3DTS - chains M and H of the 3 polymer chains in the assembly; structure by X-ray diffraction, 3.10 A resolution.

[Chain M]
Molecule: Reaction center protein M chain
Organism: Rhodobacter sphaeroides
Reference sequence: P0C0Y9 (RCEM_RHOSH); residues 1-307 here correspond to UniProt positions 2-308 (UniProt number = residue number + 1)
Amino-acid sequence (314 residues; row label = number of the first residue in the row):
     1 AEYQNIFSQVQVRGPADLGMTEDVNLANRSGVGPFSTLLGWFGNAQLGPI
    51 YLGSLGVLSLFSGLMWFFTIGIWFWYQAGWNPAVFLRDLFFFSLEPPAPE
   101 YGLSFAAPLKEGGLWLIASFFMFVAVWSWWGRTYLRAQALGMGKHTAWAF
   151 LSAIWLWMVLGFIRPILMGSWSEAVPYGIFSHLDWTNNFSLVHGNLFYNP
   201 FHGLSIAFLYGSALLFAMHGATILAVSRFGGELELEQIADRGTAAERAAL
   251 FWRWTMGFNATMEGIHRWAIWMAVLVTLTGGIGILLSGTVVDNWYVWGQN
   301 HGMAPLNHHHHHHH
Disordered / not traced: 303-314
Sequence notes: engineered mutation Leu233 (Arg234 in P0C0Y9); expression tag (308-314)
Metal / ion sites: bacteriochlorophyll a Mg site 1 near His182 (its only coordinating residue here); bacteriochlorophyll a Mg site 2 near His202 (its only coordinating residue here); Fe ion: His219, Glu234, His266 (shared with 2 residues of chain L)
Small-molecule neighbours:
  - bacteriochlorophyll a (BCL), molecule 1: Trp66, Phe67, Met122, Trp157, Leu160, Val175, Ile179, His182, Leu183, Trp185, Thr186
  - bacteriochlorophyll a (BCL), molecule 2: Trp66, Met122, Val126, Phe150, Ala153, Leu156, Trp157, Leu160, Trp185, Thr186, Asn187, Phe189, Ser190, Asn195, Leu196, Phe197, His202, Ser205, Ile206, Leu209, Tyr210, Val276, Thr277, Gly280, Gly281, Ile284
  - bacteriochlorophyll a (BCL), molecule 3: Thr186, Phe197, Leu209, Tyr210
  - bacteriochlorophyll a (BCL), molecule 4: Phe197, Gly203, Ile206, Ala207, Tyr210, Gly211, Leu214
  - bacteriopheophytin a (BPH), molecule 1: Ser59, Leu60, Gly63, Leu64, Phe67, Ala125, Val126, Trp129, Thr146, Ala149, Phe150, Ser152, Ala153, Ala273, Val274, Thr277
  - bacteriopheophytin a (BPH), molecule 2: Tyr210, Ala213, Leu214, Ala217, Met218, Trp252, Thr255, Met256
  - speroidenone (SPN): Trp66, Phe67, Phe68, Ile70, Gly71, Ile72, Phe74, Trp75, Phe85, Leu89, Phe105, Trp115, Leu116, Ser119, Phe120, Met122, Phe123, Trp157, Met158, Leu160, Gly161, Phe162, Trp171, Val175, Pro176, Tyr177, Gly178, Ile179, His182
  - ubiquinone-10 (U10): Leu214, Leu215, Met218, His219, Thr222, Ile223, Ala245, Ala248, Ala249, Trp252, Met256, Phe258, Asn259, Ala260, Thr261, Met262, Ile265, Trp268, Met272
Curated features (UniProtKB/Swiss-Prot):
  - binding site ((7R,8Z)-bacteriochlorophyll b): His182, His202
  - binding site (Fe cation): His219, Glu234, His266
  - binding site (a ubiquinone): Trp252

[Chain H]
Molecule: Reaction center protein H chain
Organism: Rhodobacter sphaeroides
Reference sequence: P0C0Y7 (RCEH_RHOSH); numbering as in UniProt (aligned over 1-260)
Amino-acid sequence (260 residues; numbered 1 to 260; the number before each row is that of its first residue):
     1 MVGVTAFGNFDLASLAIYSFWIFLAGLIYYLQTENMREGYPLENEDGTPA
    51 ANQGPFPLPKPKTFILPHGRGTLTVPGPESEDRPIALARTAVSEGFPHAP
   101 TGDPMKDGVGPASWVARRDLPELDGHGHNKIKPMKAAAGFHVSAGKNPIG
   151 LPVRGCDLEIAGKVVDIWVDIPEQMARFLEVELKDGSTRLLPMQMVKVQS
   201 NRVHVNALSSDLFAGIPTIKSPTEVTLLEEDKICGYVAGGLMYAAPKRKS
   251 VVAAMLAEYA
Disordered / not traced: 1-10, 251-260

[How chain M and chain H interact]
Contacting residue pairs (107):
  Tyr3(M) - Gln194(H)
  Asn5(M) - Gln194(H)
  Gln9(M) - Gly145(H)
  Gln9(M) - Met193(H)
  Gln9(M) - Val196(H)  hydrogen bond (side chain-backbone)
  Gln9(M) - Lys197(H)
  Gln9(M) - Val198(H)  hydrogen bond (side chain-backbone)
  Val10(M) - Ala144(H)
  Val10(M) - Lys146(H)
  Val10(M) - Pro148(H)
  Val10(M) - Val198(H)  hydrophobic
  Gln11(M) - Val142(H)
  Gln11(M) - Ser143(H)  hydrogen bond (backbone-backbone)
  Gln11(M) - Ala144(H)  hydrogen bond (backbone-backbone)
  Val12(M) - Phe140(H)  hydrophobic
  Val12(M) - His141(H)
  Val12(M) - Ser143(H)
  Val12(M) - Val169(H)  hydrophobic
  Val12(M) - Gln174(H)
  Arg13(M) - Gly139(H)
  Arg13(M) - Phe140(H)
  Arg13(M) - His141(H)  hydrogen bond (backbone-backbone)
  Arg13(M) - Ser143(H)  hydrogen bond (backbone-side chain)
  Arg13(M) - Gln174(H)
  Gly14(M) - Phe140(H)
  Gly14(M) - Gln174(H)  hydrogen bond (backbone-side chain)
  Pro15(M) - Ala138(H)
  Pro15(M) - Phe140(H)
  Pro15(M) - Gln174(H)
  Met20(M) - Gly125(H)
  Met20(M) - His126(H)
  Thr37(M) - Ala144(H)
  Trp41(M) - Gly145(H)
  Gly43(M) - Met175(H)
  Asn44(M) - Glu173(H)  hydrogen bond (side chain-backbone)
  Asn44(M) - Met175(H)
  Pro200(M) - Ile17(H)  hydrophobic
  Phe201(M) - Ala16(H)  hydrophobic
  Phe201(M) - Ile17(H)
  Leu204(M) - Phe20(H)  hydrophobic
  Leu204(M) - Trp21(H)  hydrophobic
  Phe208(M) - Leu24(H)  hydrophobic
  Ser227(M) - Gln194(H)  hydrogen bond (backbone-side chain)
  Arg228(M) - Met195(H)
  Arg228(M) - Cys234(H)  hydrogen bond (backbone-side chain)
  Arg228(M) - Leu241(H)
  Phe229(M) - Cys234(H)  hydrophobic
  Phe229(M) - Ala238(H)  hydrophobic
  Glu232(M) - Gln194(H)  hydrogen bond
  Leu233(M) - Arg177(H)
  Glu236(M) - Arg117(H)  hydrogen bond (backbone-side chain)
  Glu236(M) - Glu122(H)
  Glu236(M) - Lys130(H)
  Gln237(M) - Arg117(H)
  Ile238(M) - Leu73(H)
  Ala239(M) - Leu66(H)  hydrophobic
  Ala239(M) - Leu73(H)
  Asp240(M) - Arg117(H)  salt bridge
  Asp240(M) - Arg118(H)  salt bridge
  Asp240(M) - Leu227(H)
  Arg241(M) - Glu38(H)  salt bridge
  Arg241(M) - Glu79(H)  salt bridge
  Arg241(M) - Val115(H)
  Arg241(M) - Arg117(H)
  Gly242(M) - Val115(H)
  Gly242(M) - Arg117(H)
  Gly242(M) - Asp231(H)
  Thr243(M) - Ser113(H)
  Thr243(M) - Val115(H)
  Thr243(M) - Asp231(H)  hydrogen bond (backbone-side chain)
  Glu246(M) - Val115(H)
  Arg247(M) - Pro111(H)  hydrogen bond (side chain-backbone)
  Arg247(M) - Ala112(H)
  Arg247(M) - Ser113(H)  hydrogen bond (side chain-backbone)
  Arg247(M) - Gly235(H)
  Arg253(M) - Leu42(H)
  Phe258(M) - Gln32(H)
  Asn259(M) - Gln32(H)
  Asn259(M) - Tyr40(H)
  Ala260(M) - Asn35(H)
  Thr261(M) - Glu34(H)
  Thr261(M) - Asn35(H)  hydrogen bond (backbone-side chain)
  Thr261(M) - Glu38(H)
  Glu263(M) - Lys62(H)  salt bridge
  Glu263(M) - Phe64(H)
  Gly264(M) - Asn35(H)
  Ile265(M) - Asn35(H)  hydrogen bond (backbone-side chain)
  Arg267(M) - Tyr30(H)  hydrogen bond
  Arg267(M) - Leu31(H)
  Trp268(M) - Leu31(H)  hydrophobic
  Trp268(M) - Gln32(H)
  Trp268(M) - Asn35(H)
  Trp271(M) - Leu27(H)
  Trp271(M) - Leu31(H)
  Leu275(M) - Leu24(H)  hydrophobic
  Leu275(M) - Leu27(H)  hydrophobic
  Thr279(M) - Phe20(H)
  Leu286(M) - Ala16(H)  hydrophobic
  Val290(M) - Asp11(H)
  Val290(M) - Leu12(H)  hydrophobic
  Val291(M) - Ala13(H)  hydrophobic
  Trp297(M) - Asp11(H)  hydrogen bond
  Trp297(M) - Ala13(H)
  Trp297(M) - Ser14(H)
  His301(M) - Ser14(H)  hydrogen bond (backbone-side chain)
  Gly302(M) - Asp11(H)
  Gly302(M) - Ser14(H)
Other interface residues (no listed pair), chain M (57 interface residues in all): Ser8, Asp17, Gly19, Phe35, Ile282
Other interface residues (no listed pair), chain H (68 interface residues in all): Phe23, Glu81, Gly110, Trp114, Ile167, Asp170, Pro172, Pro192

[Overview]
The interface between chain M and chain H involves 57 residues on one side and 68 on the other; the contacts
include 20 hydrogen bonds and 5 salt bridges. Polar pairs include Asp240(M)-Arg117(H), Asp240(M)-Arg118(H) and
Arg241(M)-Glu38(H).
Chain M is Reaction center protein M chain and chain H is Reaction center protein H chain, both from
Rhodobacter sphaeroides; the structure, E(L212)A, D(L213)A, R(M233)L triple mutant structure of photosynthetic
reaction center from Rhodobacter sphaeroides, was determined by X-ray diffraction.
